Entry 3OYQ (X-ray diffraction, 1.47 A resolution); this record covers chain A.

# Chain A
Molecule: Carbonic anhydrase 2
Source organism: Homo sapiens
Notes: EC 4.2.1.1
Reference sequence: P00918 (CAH2_HUMAN); the author numbering skips numbers that UniProt does not, so the offset changes along the chain: 1-125 = UniProt 1-125; 127-261 = UniProt 126-260
Amino-acid sequence (260 residues; each row starts with the number of its first residue; note: 1 number in that range is skipped by the numbering (no residue carries it; nothing is unmodelled there)):
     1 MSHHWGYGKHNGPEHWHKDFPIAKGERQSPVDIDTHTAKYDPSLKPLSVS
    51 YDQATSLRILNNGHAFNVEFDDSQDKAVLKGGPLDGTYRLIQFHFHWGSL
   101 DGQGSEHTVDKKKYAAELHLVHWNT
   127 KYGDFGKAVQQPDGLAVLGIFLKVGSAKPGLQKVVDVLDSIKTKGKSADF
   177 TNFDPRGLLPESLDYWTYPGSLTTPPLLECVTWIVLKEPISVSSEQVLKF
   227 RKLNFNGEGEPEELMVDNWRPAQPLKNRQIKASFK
Unresolved in the structure: 1-3
Metal / ion sites: Zn2+: His-94, His-96, His-119 (together with OYQ)
Ligand contacts: OYQ ((4S)-4-methyl-N-(4-sulfamoylphenyl)hexanamide): Gln-92, His-94, His-96, Glu-106, His-119, Val-121, Phe-131, Val-135, Val-143, Ser-197, Leu-198, Thr-199, Thr-200, Pro-202, Leu-204, Trp-209
Curated features (UniProtKB/Swiss-Prot):
  - active site: His-64 (Proton donor/acceptor)
  - binding site (Zn(2+)): His-94, His-96, His-119
  - binding site (substrate): Thr-199, Thr-200
  - site: Tyr-7 (Fine-tunes the proton-transfer properties of H-64), Asn-62 (Fine-tunes the proton-transfer properties of H-64), Asn-67 (Fine-tunes the proton-transfer properties of H-64), Gln-92 (Involved in the binding of some activators, including histamine and L-histidine)
  - modified residue: Ser-2 (N-acetylserine), Ser-166 (Phosphoserine), Ser-173 (Phosphoserine)

# In short
Ligands of chain A: compound OYQ. The Zn2+ site is built by His-94, His-96 and His-119. UniProt lists
active-site residue His-64, 3 Zn2+-binding residues and substrate-binding residues Thr-199 and Thr-200.
Chain A is Carbonic anhydrase 2 (Homo sapiens); the structure, Structure of Human Carbonic Anhydrase II
complexed with 5,6-DIHYDRO-BENZO[H]CINNOLIN-3-YLAMINE, was determined by X-ray diffraction (same publication
as 3OY0 and 3OYS).
